PDB entry 6GY6 | electron microscopy, 4.00 A resolution | chains A and N of the 26 polymer chains in the assembly

== Chain A ==
Protein: XaxA
From: Xenorhabdus nematophila ATCC 19061
UniProtKB: D3VB22 (D3VB22_XENNA); residue numbers follow UniProt; this construct covers 1-408
Sequence (424 residues; numbered 1 to 424; the number before each row is that of its first residue):
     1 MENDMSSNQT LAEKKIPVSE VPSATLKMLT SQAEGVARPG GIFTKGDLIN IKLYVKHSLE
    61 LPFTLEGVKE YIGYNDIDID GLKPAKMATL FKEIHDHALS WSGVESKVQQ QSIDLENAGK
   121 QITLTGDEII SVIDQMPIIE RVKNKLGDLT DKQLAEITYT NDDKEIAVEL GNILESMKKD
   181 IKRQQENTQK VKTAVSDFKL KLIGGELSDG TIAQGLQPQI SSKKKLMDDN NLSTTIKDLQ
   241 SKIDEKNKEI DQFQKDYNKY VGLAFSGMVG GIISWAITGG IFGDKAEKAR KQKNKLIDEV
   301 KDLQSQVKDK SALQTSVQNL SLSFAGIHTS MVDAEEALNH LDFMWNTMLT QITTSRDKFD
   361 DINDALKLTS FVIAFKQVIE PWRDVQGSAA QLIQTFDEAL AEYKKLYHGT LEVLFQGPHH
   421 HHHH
Not modelled in the structure: 1-40, 406-424
Differences from the reference sequence: expression tag (409-424)
What the authors report for this chain:
  - conformationally variable residues (order/disorder transition): Gln254 to Gly283
  - higher-order assembly contacts with a neighbouring XaxB: Asp333

== Chain N ==
Protein: XaxB
From: Xenorhabdus nematophila ATCC 19061
UniProtKB: D3VB23 (D3VB23_XENNA); numbering as in UniProt (aligned over 13-350)
Sequence (338 residues; numbered 13 to 350; the number before each row is that of its first residue):
    13 YPEINIKAMN QAVNTIWLLA QRQTSGIEII NDKVKRISAY SREFDEMMRD SLAQLAPVLK
    73 QLTSDAAFQT IAQIDEALAD PSLSKDDREA LTLERNNLIQ NLSKHIDNVI VSFTGRTSKL
   133 TNKISDISDM VIAERLQDLV TQTESQKTEL QSDIDPKTEK RNKLDADREK IIESQDVIRQ
   193 NNIADMFKDF IPSAKDIDGL DFTQPKKEAI KQAIKQGAEI ARKILGKVSE GLKYIDLADA
   253 RMKLSDQIDQ LITETDELKA KIREVELRLS GLKDVMQIDT ERTTLLTEAV KIEQVWISFA
   313 EQLHKLSNDE INQQDLSNLI NGQLDFLNNL TLQYNKLK
Differences from the reference sequence: conflict Ala51 (Leu in D3VB23)
What the authors report for this chain:
  - higher-order assembly contacts with a neighbouring XaxA: Arg147

== How chain A and chain N interact ==
Contacting residue pairs (31; chain A residue first):
  Thr44(A) - Asp141(N)
  Lys45(A) - Tyr52(N)
  Lys45(A) - Asp138(N)  salt bridge
  Gly46(A) - Arg48(N)  hydrogen bond (backbone-side chain)
  Gly46(A) - Met142(N)
  Ile49(A) - Arg48(N)
  Asn50(A) - Arg48(N)  hydrogen bond
  Leu53(A) - Asp44(N)
  His57(A) - Glu40(N)  hydrogen bond (side chain-backbone)
  His57(A) - Ile41(N)
  Glu60(A) - Glu40(N)
  Lys224(A) - Asp150(N)
  Lys224(A) - Gln154(N)  hydrogen bond
  Asp228(A) - Gln154(N)  hydrogen bond
  Gln314(A) - Lys273(N)
  Thr315(A) - Lys273(N)
  Gln318(A) - Gln158(N)  hydrogen bond
  Gln318(A) - Glu161(N)
  Ser321(A) - Gln154(N)  hydrogen bond
  Leu322(A) - Ile39(N)
  Leu322(A) - Arg280(N)
  Ala325(A) - Leu151(N)  hydrophobic
  Gly326(A) - Ile39(N)
  Gly326(A) - Ile41(N)
  Thr329(A) - Lys45(N)
  Ser330(A) - Ile41(N)
  Val332(A) - Arg147(N)
  Asp333(A) - Lys45(N)  salt bridge
  Asp333(A) - Arg147(N)  salt bridge
  Glu402(A) - Arg48(N)
  Glu402(A) - Tyr52(N)  hydrogen bond
Interface residues without a listed pair, chain A (26 interface residues in all): Asp244, Asn258, Ile327, Glu336
Interface residues without a listed pair, chain N (22 interface residues in all): Leu148, Thr155, Lys172, Asp248
From the paper, about this interface:
  - interface residues, chain A: Asp333(A)
  - interface residues, chain N: Arg147(N)

== In short ==
26 residues of chain A face 22 of chain N across their interface; the contacts include 8 hydrogen bonds and 3
salt bridges. Polar pairs include Lys45(A)-Asp138(N), Asp333(A)-Lys45(N) and Asp333(A)-Arg147(N). From the
paper: interface residues Asp333(A) and Arg147(N); conformational variability at Gln254(A).
Chain A is XaxA and chain N is XaxB, both from Xenorhabdus nematophila ATCC 19061; the structure, XaxAB pore
complex from Xenorhabdus nematophila, was determined by electron microscopy together with 6GY7 and 6GY8 from
the same study.
